6JDS - chain A; structure by X-ray diffraction, 2.50 A resolution.

Chain A:
Protein: PP1b
From: Porcine reproductive and respiratory syndrome virus
UniProt: J9XNG9 (J9XNG9_PRRSV); residues 1-273 here correspond to UniProt positions 644-916 (UniProt number = residue number + 643)
Sequence (273 residues; row label = number of the first residue in the row):
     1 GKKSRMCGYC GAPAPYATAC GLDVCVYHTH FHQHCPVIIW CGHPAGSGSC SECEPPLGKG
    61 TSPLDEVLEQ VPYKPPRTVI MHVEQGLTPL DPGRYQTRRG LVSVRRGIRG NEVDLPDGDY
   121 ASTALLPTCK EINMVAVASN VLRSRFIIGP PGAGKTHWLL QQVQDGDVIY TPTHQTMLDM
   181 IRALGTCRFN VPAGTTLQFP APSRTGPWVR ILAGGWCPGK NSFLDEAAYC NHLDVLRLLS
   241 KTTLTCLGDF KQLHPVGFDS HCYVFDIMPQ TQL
Disordered / not traced: 1-3, 149-153, 253-258
Bound ions: Zn2+ site 1: Cys7, Cys10, Cys25, His28; Zn2+ site 2: Cys20, His32, His34, Cys35; Zn2+ site 3: Cys41, His43, Cys50, Cys53; Zn2+ site 4: Glu66, His261, Asp266
Reported in the primary citation:
  - mutagenesis - K155A: abolished catalytic activity (helicase activity)
  - mutagenesis - Y73A/R94A, T173A/H174A, I211A/V256A: abolished binding to dsDNA
  - mutagenesis - K155A, E226Q: abolished catalytic activity on ATPase

In short:
The Zn2+ site 1 is built by Cys7, Cys10, Cys25 and His28. Cys20, His32, His34 and Cys35 coordinate Zn2+ site
2. From the paper: Y73A/R94A, T173A/H174A and I211A/V256A abolish binding to dsDNA; K155A and E226Q abolish
catalytic activity on ATPase.
Chain A is PP1b (Porcine reproductive and respiratory syndrome virus); the structure, Crystal structure of
truncated PRRSV nsp10 (helicase), was determined by X-ray diffraction, deposited together with 6JDR and 6JDU.
